Entry 1SX7 (X-ray diffraction, 1.06 A resolution); this record covers chain A.

Chain A:
Name: Lysozyme
From: Enterobacteria phage T4
Notes: EC 3.2.1.17
UniProtKB: P00720 (LYS_BPT4); numbering as in UniProt (aligned over 1-164)
Chain sequence (164 residues; numbered 1 to 164; the number before each row is that of its first residue):
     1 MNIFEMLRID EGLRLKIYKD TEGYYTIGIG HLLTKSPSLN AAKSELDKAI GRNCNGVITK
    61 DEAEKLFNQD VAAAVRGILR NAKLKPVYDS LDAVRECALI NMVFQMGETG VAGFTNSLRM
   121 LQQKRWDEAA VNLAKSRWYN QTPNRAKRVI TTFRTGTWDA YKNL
Differences from the reference sequence: engineered mutation A72 (Asp in P00720), E96 (Arg in P00720)
Ion coordination: rubidium ion site 1: E11, Y18; rubidium ion site 2: Y25, P37; rubidium ion site 3: S44, G113, T115; rubidium ion site 4: D89, L91, E96

Overview:
E11 and Y18 coordinate rubidium ion site 1. Y25 and P37 coordinate rubidium ion site 2.
Chain A is Lysozyme (Enterobacteria phage T4); the structure, Use of an ion-binding site to bypass the
1000-atom limit to ab initio structure determination by ..., was determined by X-ray diffraction together with
1SWZ, 1SWY and 1SX2 from the same study.
